5GSX - chains A and B of the 3 polymer chains in the assembly; structure by X-ray diffraction, 2.50 A resolution.

# Chain A
Name: H-2 class I histocompatibility antigen, K-D alpha chain
Source organism: Mus musculus
UniProtKB: P01902 (HA1D_MOUSE); residues 1-274 here correspond to UniProt positions 22-295 (UniProt number = residue number + 21)
Amino-acid sequence (274 residues; each row starts with the number of its first residue):
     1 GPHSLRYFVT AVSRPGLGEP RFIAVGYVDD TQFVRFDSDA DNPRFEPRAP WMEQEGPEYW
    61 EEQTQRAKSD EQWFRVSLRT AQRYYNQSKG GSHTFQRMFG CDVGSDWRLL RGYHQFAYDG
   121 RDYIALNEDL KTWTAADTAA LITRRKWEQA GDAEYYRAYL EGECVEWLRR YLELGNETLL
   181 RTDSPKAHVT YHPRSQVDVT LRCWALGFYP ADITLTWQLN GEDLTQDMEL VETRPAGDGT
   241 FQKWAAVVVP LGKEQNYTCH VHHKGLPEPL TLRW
Construct notes: conflict His-114 (Gln135 in P01902)
Disulfide bonds: Cys-101/Cys-164, Cys-203/Cys-259
Curated features (UniProtKB/Swiss-Prot):
  - glycosylation (N-linked (GlcNAc...) asparagine): Asn-86, Asn-176, Asn-256

# Chain B
Name: Beta-2-microglobulin
Source organism: Homo sapiens
UniProtKB: P61769 (B2MG_HUMAN); residues 1-99 here correspond to UniProt positions 21-119 (UniProt number = residue number + 20)
Amino-acid sequence (99 residues; each row starts with the number of its first residue):
     1 IQRTPKIQVY SRHPAENGKS NFLNCYVSGF HPSDIEVDLL KNGERIEKVE HSDLSFSKDW
    61 SFYLLYYTEF TPTEKDEYAC RVNHVTLSQP KIVKWDRDM
Disulfide bonds: Cys-25/Cys-80
Curated features (UniProtKB/Swiss-Prot):
  - modified residue: Gln-2 (Pyrrolidone carboxylic acid)
  - glycosylation: Ile-1 (N-linked (Glc) (glycation) isoleucine), Lys-19 (N-linked (Glc) (glycation) lysine), Lys-41 (N-linked (Glc) (glycation) lysine), Lys-48 (N-linked (Glc) (glycation) lysine), Lys-58 (N-linked (Glc) (glycation) lysine), Lys-91 (N-linked (Glc) (glycation) lysine), Lys-94 (N-linked (Glc) (glycation) lysine)

# Interface between chain A and chain B
Pairs across the interface - 54 pairs, chain A then chain B:
  Phe-8(A) with Ser-55(B); Phe-56(B), hydrophobic
  Val-9(A) with Phe-56(B)
  Thr-10(A) with Phe-56(B); Phe-62(B)
  Val-12(A) with Ser-33(B)
  Ile-23(A) with Leu-54(B)
  Val-25(A) with Asp-53(B); Leu-54(B); Ser-55(B)
  Tyr-27(A) with Ser-55(B); Tyr-63(B), hydrogen bond
  Gln-32(A) with Asp-53(B), hydrogen bond
  Arg-35(A) with Asp-53(B), salt bridge
  Arg-48(A) with Asp-53(B), salt bridge
  Thr-94(A) with Phe-62(B)
  Gln-96(A) with His-31(B), hydrogen bond; Phe-56(B); Trp-60(B), hydrogen bond (side chain-backbone); Phe-62(B)
  Arg-97(A) with Phe-56(B)
  Gln-115(A) with Trp-60(B)
  Phe-116(A) with Trp-60(B)
  Ala-117(A) with Trp-60(B), hydrophobic
  Asp-119(A) with Ile-1(B); His-31(B)
  Gly-120(A) with His-31(B), hydrogen bond (backbone-side chain)
  Arg-121(A) with Ile-1(B)
  Asp-122(A) with Trp-60(B), hydrogen bond
  His-192(A) with Asp-98(B), salt bridge
  Arg-202(A) with Asp-98(B), hydrogen bond (side chain-backbone)
  Trp-204(A) with Asp-98(B); Met-99(B)
  Val-231(A) with Gln-8(B)
  Glu-232(A) with Lys-6(B); Gln-8(B), hydrogen bond (backbone-side chain); Tyr-26(B); Ser-28(B), hydrogen bond
  Thr-233(A) with Tyr-26(B)
  Arg-234(A) with Gln-8(B), hydrogen bond; Tyr-10(B); Tyr-26(B); Met-99(B), hydrogen bond (side chain-backbone)
  Pro-235(A) with Tyr-10(B), hydrogen bond (backbone-side chain); Asn-24(B); Tyr-26(B)
  Ala-236(A) with Arg-12(B), hydrogen bond (backbone-side chain); Asn-24(B), hydrogen bond (backbone-side chain)
  Gly-237(A) with Arg-12(B), hydrogen bond (backbone-side chain)
  Asp-238(A) with His-13(B)
  Gln-242(A) with Tyr-10(B); Ser-11(B); Arg-12(B), hydrogen bond (side chain-backbone)
  Trp-244(A) with Met-99(B), hydrogen bond (side chain-backbone)
Other interface residues (no listed pair), chain A (35 interface residues in all): Arg-21, Met-98
Other interface residues (no listed pair), chain B (25 interface residues in all): Arg-3, Pro-32, Asp-59, Leu-65

# In short
Chain A and chain B form an interface of 35 and 25 residues respectively, with 17 hydrogen bonds and 3 salt
bridges. Among the polar pairs are Arg-35(A)/Asp-53(B), Arg-48(A)/Asp-53(B) and His-192(A)/Asp-98(B).
Here chain A is H-2 class I histocompatibility antigen, K-D alpha chain (Mus musculus) and chain B is
Beta-2-microglobulin (Homo sapiens). Entry 5GSX (Mouse MHC class I H-2Kd with a MERS-CoV-derived peptide
142-2) was determined by X-ray diffraction (same publication as 5GSB, 5GR7, 5GSR and 5GSV).
